Entry 5UA1 (X-ray diffraction, 2.90 A resolution); this record covers chains B and D of the 4 polymer chains in the assembly.

== Chain B ==
Name: HTH-type transcriptional repressor KstR
Organism: Mycobacterium tuberculosis (strain ATCC 25618 / H37Rv)
Reference sequence: P96856 (KSTR_MYCTU); residues -1 to 199 here correspond to UniProt positions 20-220 (UniProt number = residue number + 21)
Amino-acid sequence (203 residues; row label = number of the first residue in the row; numbers below 1 keep their minus sign (Gly-3 is residue -3)):
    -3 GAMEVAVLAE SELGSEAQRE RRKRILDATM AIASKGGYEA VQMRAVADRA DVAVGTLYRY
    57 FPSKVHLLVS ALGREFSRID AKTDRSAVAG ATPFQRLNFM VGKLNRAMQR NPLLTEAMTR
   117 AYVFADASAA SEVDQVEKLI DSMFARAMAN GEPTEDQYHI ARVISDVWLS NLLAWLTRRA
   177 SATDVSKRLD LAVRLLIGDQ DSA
Not modelled in the structure: -3 to 8, 79-84, 146-147, 195-199
Construct notes: expression tag (-3 to -2); conflict Glu0 (Lys21 in P96856)

== Chain D ==
Molecule: 18-nt DNA strand
Sequence (18 nucleotides; numbered 1 to 18; the number before each row is that of its first residue):
     1 ATTAGAACAC GTTCTAGT

== Interface between chain B and chain D ==
Contacting residue pairs - 10 pairs, chain B then chain D:
  Gln14(B) - DT2(D)  phosphate contact
  Arg17(B) - DT2(D)  salt bridge to the phosphate
  Arg40(B) - DA7(D)  base contact
  Asp47(B) - DT3(D)  phosphate contact
  Val48(B) - DT3(D)  phosphate contact
  Ala49(B) - DT3(D)  hydrogen bond to the phosphate
  Ala49(B) - DA4(D)  base contact
  Thr52(B) - DT2(D)  sugar contact
  Thr52(B) - DT3(D)  hydrogen bond to the phosphate
  Tyr56(B) - DT2(D)  hydrogen bond to the phosphate
Other interface residues (no listed pair), chain D (5 interface residues in all): DA1

== In short ==
The interface between chain B and chain D involves 8 residues on one side and 5 on the other; the contacts
include 3 hydrogen bonds and 1 salt bridge. Polar pairs include Ala49(B)-DT3(D), Thr52(B)-DT3(D) and
Tyr56(B)-DT2(D). Chain B is HTH-type transcriptional repressor KstR (Mycobacterium tuberculosis (strain ATCC
25618 / H37Rv)) and chain D is an 18-nt DNA strand; the structure, Mycobacterium tuberculosis KstR in complex
with an 18-bp DNA operator, was determined by X-ray diffraction.
Chain B is HTH-type transcriptional repressor KstR (Mycobacterium tuberculosis (strain ATCC 25618 / H37Rv))
and chain D is an 18-nt DNA strand; the structure, Mycobacterium tuberculosis KstR in complex with a 18-bp DNA
operator, was determined by X-ray diffraction.
